PDB entry 4RW2 | X-ray diffraction, 2.30 A resolution | chain A

== Chain A ==
Molecule: Lysozyme C
Organism: Gallus gallus
Notes: EC 3.2.1.17
Reference sequence: P00698 (LYSC_CHICK); residues 1-129 here correspond to UniProt positions 19-147 (UniProt number = residue number + 18)
Amino-acid sequence (129 residues; each row starts with the number of its first residue):
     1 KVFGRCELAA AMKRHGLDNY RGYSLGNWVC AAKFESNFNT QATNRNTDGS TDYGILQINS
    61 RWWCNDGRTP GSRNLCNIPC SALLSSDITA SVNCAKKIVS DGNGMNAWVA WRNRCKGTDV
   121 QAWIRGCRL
UniProt features mapped onto this chain:
  - active site: Glu-35, Asp-52
  - binding site (substrate): Asp-101
Cystine bridges: Cys-6/Cys-127, Cys-30/Cys-115, Cys-64/Cys-80, Cys-76/Cys-94

== In short ==
From UniProt: active-site residues Glu-35 and Asp-52 and substrate-binding residue Asp-101.
Chain A is Lysozyme C (Gallus gallus); the structure, Hen egg-white lysozyme structure from a spent-beam
experiment at LCLS: refocused beam, was determined by X-ray diffraction together with 4RW1 from the same
study.
